2CKL - chains A and B; structure by X-ray diffraction, 2.00 A resolution.

# Chain A
Molecule: Polycomb group ring finger protein 4
From: Mus musculus
Notes: fragment: ring domain, residues 1-108
UniProt: P25916 (PCGF4_MOUSE); residue numbers follow UniProt; this construct covers 1-108
Sequence (108 residues; each row starts with the number of its first residue):
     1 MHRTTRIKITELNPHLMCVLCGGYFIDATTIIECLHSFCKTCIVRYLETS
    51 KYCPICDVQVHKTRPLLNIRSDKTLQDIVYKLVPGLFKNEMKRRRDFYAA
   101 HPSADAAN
Disordered / not traced: 1-5, 104-108
Metal / ion sites: Zn2+ site 1: Cys18, Cys21, Cys39, Cys42; Zn2+ site 2: Cys34, His36, Cys53, Cys56
UniProt features mapped onto this chain:
  - zinc finger: Cys18 to Asp57 (RING-type)
  - motif: Lys81 to Arg95 (Nuclear localization signal)
From the paper describing this entry:
  - mutagenesis - L20A: unchanged catalytic activity

# Chain B
Molecule: Ubiquitin ligase protein RING2
From: Mus musculus
Notes: EC 6.3.2.-; fragment: ring domain, residues 1-159
UniProt: Q9CQJ4 (RING2_MOUSE); residues 1-159 here = UniProt positions 1-159
Sequence (165 residues; numbered -5 to 159; the number before each row is that of its first residue; numbers below 1 keep their minus sign (Gly-5 is residue -5)):
    -5 GPLGSHMSQAVQTNGTQPLSKTWELSLYELQRTPQEAITDGLEIVVSPRS
    45 LHSELMCPICLDMLKNTMTTKECLHRFCADCIITALRSGNKECPTCRKKL
    95 VSKRSLRPDPNFDALISKIYPSRDEYEAHQERVLARINKHNNQQALSHSI
   145 EEGLKIQAMNRLQRG
Disordered / not traced: -5 to 14, 40-43, 115-159
Metal / ion sites: Zn2+ site 1: Cys51, Cys54, Cys72, Cys75; Zn2+ site 2: Cys67, His69, Cys87, Cys90
From the paper describing this entry:
  - post-translational modification sites: Lys112
  - mutagenesis - K112R: unchanged catalytic activity on nucleosomes
  - mutagenesis - I53A: decreased catalytic activity

# Chain A / chain B interface
Contacting residue pairs (92; chain A residue first):
  Arg6(A) - Glu37(B)  salt bridge
  Arg6(A) - Ile38(B)
  Arg6(A) - Val39(B)
  Ile7(A) - Leu36(B)
  Ile7(A) - Glu37(B)
  Ile7(A) - Ile38(B)  hydrogen bond (backbone-backbone)
  Ile7(A) - Ile113(B)  hydrophobic
  Lys8(A) - Leu36(B)
  Ile9(A) - Asp34(B)
  Ile9(A) - Leu36(B)  hydrogen bond (backbone-backbone)
  Ile9(A) - Ile38(B)  hydrophobic
  Thr10(A) - Ile32(B)
  Thr10(A) - Thr33(B)
  Thr10(A) - Asp34(B)
  Glu11(A) - Lys112(B)  hydrogen bond (backbone-side chain)
  Leu12(A) - Ile113(B)  hydrophobic
  Asn13(A) - Ala31(B)
  Asn13(A) - Ile32(B)  hydrogen bond (side chain-backbone)
  Pro14(A) - Lys112(B)
  His15(A) - Ala108(B)
  His15(A) - Leu109(B)
  His15(A) - Lys112(B)  hydrogen bond
  Met17(A) - Ala31(B)  hydrophobic
  Cys21(A) - Pro28(B)
  Gly23(A) - Gln29(B)
  Tyr24(A) - Gln29(B)  hydrogen bond (backbone-backbone)
  Tyr24(A) - Glu30(B)
  Tyr24(A) - Ala31(B)  hydrophobic
  Tyr24(A) - Ile32(B)  hydrogen bond (side chain-backbone)
  Ile26(A) - Arg26(B)
  Ile26(A) - Gln29(B)
  Thr29(A) - Trp17(B)
  Thr30(A) - Leu68(B)
  Ile32(A) - Lys65(B)
  Ile32(A) - Arg101(B)
  Glu33(A) - Lys65(B)  salt bridge
  Glu33(A) - Arg101(B)  salt bridge
  Leu35(A) - Thr63(B)
  Leu35(A) - Arg101(B)
  Leu35(A) - Pro102(B)
  Leu35(A) - Asp103(B)
  His36(A) - Asn105(B)
  Cys39(A) - Arg26(B)  hydrogen bond
  Lys40(A) - Trp17(B)
  Lys40(A) - Leu19(B)
  Lys40(A) - Glu23(B)  salt bridge
  Thr41(A) - Glu23(B)
  Thr41(A) - Arg26(B)  hydrogen bond
  Cys42(A) - Arg26(B)
  Val44(A) - Trp17(B)
  Arg45(A) - Leu24(B)  hydrogen bond (side chain-backbone)
  Leu66(A) - Trp17(B)
  Ile69(A) - Trp17(B)  hydrophobic
  Arg70(A) - Glu66(B)  salt bridge
  Arg70(A) - Leu68(B)
  Ser71(A) - Lys15(B)  hydrogen bond
  Ser71(A) - Trp17(B)
  Ser71(A) - Leu68(B)
  Asp72(A) - Leu68(B)
  Asp72(A) - Arg70(B)  salt bridge
  Thr74(A) - Glu48(B)
  Thr74(A) - Arg70(B)
  Thr74(A) - Phe106(B)
  Asp77(A) - Glu48(B)
  Ile78(A) - Leu45(B)  hydrophobic
  Ile78(A) - Glu48(B)
  Ile78(A) - Leu49(B)  hydrophobic
  Lys81(A) - Ser44(B)  hydrogen bond (side chain-backbone)
  Lys81(A) - Leu45(B)
  Lys81(A) - Ser47(B)  hydrogen bond
  Lys81(A) - Glu48(B)  salt bridge
  Leu82(A) - Ile38(B)
  Leu82(A) - Ile113(B)  hydrophobic
  Val83(A) - Ile32(B)  hydrophobic
  Pro84(A) - Ile32(B)
  Pro84(A) - Leu36(B)  hydrophobic
  Pro84(A) - Ile38(B)  hydrophobic
  Leu86(A) - Gln29(B)
  Asn89(A) - Gln29(B)  hydrogen bond
  Glu90(A) - Tyr22(B)  hydrogen bond
  Glu90(A) - Gln29(B)  hydrogen bond
  Arg93(A) - Tyr22(B)
  Arg93(A) - Thr27(B)  hydrogen bond (side chain-backbone)
  Arg93(A) - Pro28(B)  hydrogen bond (side chain-backbone)
  Arg93(A) - Gln29(B)  hydrogen bond
  Arg94(A) - Tyr22(B)
  Phe97(A) - Leu21(B)
  Phe97(A) - Tyr22(B)
  Phe97(A) - Gln25(B)
  Tyr98(A) - Ser20(B)
  Tyr98(A) - Leu21(B)
  Tyr98(A) - Tyr22(B)  hydrogen bond (side chain-backbone)
Interface residues without a listed pair, chain A (49 interface residues in all): Leu16, Asp27, Leu75
Interface residues without a listed pair, chain B (43 interface residues in all): Thr16, Glu18
From the paper, about this interface:
  - specific contacts: Asp72(A)-Arg70(B) (salt bridge)
  - interface residues, chain A: Ile9(A), Lys73(A), Gly85(A)
  - interface residues, chain B: Lys15(B), Leu45(B), Pro104(B)

# Overview
49 residues of chain A face 43 of chain B across their interface; the contacts include 20 hydrogen bonds and 7
salt bridges. Among the polar pairs are Arg6(A)-Glu37(B), Glu33(A)-Lys65(B) and Glu33(A)-Arg101(B). The paper
describes a salt bridge between Asp72(A) and Arg70(B). The paper reports that I53A of chain B reduces
catalytic activity; interface residues Ile9(A), Lys73(A) and Lys15(B) among others; 3 substitutions were
tested in all.
Here chain A is Polycomb group ring finger protein 4 and chain B is Ubiquitin ligase protein RING2, both from
Mus musculus. Entry 2CKL (Ring1b-Bmi1 E3 catalytic domain structure) was determined by X-ray diffraction.
